Entry 3KTW (X-ray diffraction, 3.20 A resolution); this record covers chains C and A.

[Chain C]
Molecule: Srp RNA
Organism: Sulfolobus solfataricus
Notes: fragment: S domain
Sequence (96 nucleotides; row label = number of the first residue in the row):
   141 AGAUAGUCGU GGGUUCCCUU UCUGGAGGGA GAGGGAAUUC CACGUUGACC GGGGGAACCG
   201 GCCAGGCCCG GAAGGGAGCA ACCGUGCCCG GCUAUC
Ion coordination: Mg2+ near G206 (its only coordinating residue here); K+ site 1 near A217 (its only coordinating residue here); K+ site 2 near A220 (its only coordinating residue here)

[Chain A]
Molecule: Signal recognition particle 19 kDa protein
Organism: Sulfolobus solfataricus
Reference sequence: Q980W2 (SRP19_SULSO); residue numbers follow UniProt; this construct covers 2-102
Amino-acid sequence (109 residues; numbered -6 to 102; the number before each row is that of its first residue; numbers below 1 keep their minus sign (Met-6 is residue -6)):
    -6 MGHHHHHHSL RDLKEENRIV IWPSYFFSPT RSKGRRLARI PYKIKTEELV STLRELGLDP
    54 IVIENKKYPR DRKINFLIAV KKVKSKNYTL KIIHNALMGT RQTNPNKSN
Unresolved in the structure: -6 to 1, 94-102
Sequence notes: insertion (-6 to 1)

[How chain C and chain A interact]
Residue-residue contacts (58; chain C residue first):
  C157(C) - Thr23(A)  hydrogen bond to the phosphate
  C157(C) - Ser25(A)  hydrogen bond to the phosphate
  C158(C) - Pro22(A)  phosphate contact
  C158(C) - Thr23(A)  phosphate contact
  C158(C) - Arg24(A)  phosphate contact
  C158(C) - Arg28(A)  salt bridge to the phosphate
  U159(C) - Arg24(A)  salt bridge to the phosphate
  U159(C) - Arg28(A)  salt bridge to the phosphate
  U159(C) - Ala31(A)  phosphate contact
  U159(C) - Arg32(A)  hydrogen bond to the phosphate
  U160(C) - Arg24(A)  base contact
  U160(C) - Ala31(A)  phosphate contact
  U161(C) - Lys84(A)  salt bridge to the phosphate
  C162(C) - Asn80(A)  hydrogen bond to the phosphate
  C162(C) - Lys84(A)  salt bridge to the phosphate
  U163(C) - Ser78(A)  hydrogen bond to the phosphate
  U163(C) - Asn80(A)  base contact
  G164(C) - Arg29(A)  hydrogen bond to the base
  G164(C) - Lys75(A)  salt bridge to the phosphate
  G164(C) - Ser78(A)  phosphate contact
  G164(C) - Lys79(A)  hydrogen bond to the base
  G165(C) - Arg4(A)  hydrogen bond to the base
  G165(C) - Leu6(A)  sugar contact
  G165(C) - Lys7(A)  phosphate contact
  G165(C) - Arg11(A)  sugar contact
  G165(C) - Ile12(A)  phosphate contact
  G165(C) - Val13(A)  sugar contact
  G165(C) - Lys75(A)  salt bridge to the phosphate
  A166(C) - Ile12(A)  phosphate contact
  A166(C) - Val13(A)  hydrogen bond to the phosphate
  A166(C) - Trp15(A)  hydrogen bond to the phosphate
  A166(C) - Tyr18(A)  phosphate contact
  A166(C) - Lys79(A)  salt bridge to the phosphate
  G167(C) - Trp15(A)  phosphate contact
  G167(C) - Tyr18(A)  hydrogen bond to the phosphate
  G167(C) - Arg29(A)  salt bridge to the phosphate
  G167(C) - Tyr61(A)  phosphate contact
  G168(C) - Arg29(A)  hydrogen bond to the base
  G168(C) - Arg63(A)  salt bridge to the phosphate
  C207(C) - Arg65(A)  hydrogen bond to the base
  C208(C) - Lys60(A)  salt bridge to the phosphate
  C208(C) - Tyr61(A)  hydrogen bond to the sugar
  C208(C) - Pro62(A)  base contact
  C208(C) - Arg65(A)  sugar contact
  C209(C) - Lys59(A)  phosphate contact
  C209(C) - Lys60(A)  hydrogen bond to the phosphate
  C209(C) - Pro62(A)  sugar contact
  G210(C) - Lys59(A)  salt bridge to the phosphate
  G211(C) - Leu3(A)  phosphate contact
  G211(C) - Arg4(A)  hydrogen bond to the base
  G215(C) - Pro62(A)  base contact
  G216(C) - Pro62(A)  hydrogen bond to the base
  G216(C) - Arg63(A)  sugar contact
  G216(C) - Arg65(A)  base contact
  A217(C) - Lys26(A)  sugar contact
  A217(C) - Pro62(A)  sugar contact
  A217(C) - Arg63(A)  sugar contact
  A217(C) - Arg65(A)  hydrogen bond to the base
Also at the interface, not in a pair above, chain A (32 interface residues in all): Leu30, Asn58, Lys77

[In short]
Chain C and chain A form an interface of 20 and 32 residues respectively; the contacts include 18 hydrogen
bonds and 12 salt bridges. Polar contacts include G164(C)-Arg29(A), G164(C)-Lys79(A) and G165(C)-Arg4(A).
Chain C is Srp RNA and chain A is Signal recognition particle 19 kDa protein, both from Sulfolobus
solfataricus; the structure, Crystal structure of the SRP19/S-domain SRP RNA complex of Sulfolobus
solfataricus, was determined by X-ray diffraction, deposited together with 3KTV.
